7OA7 - chain A; structure by X-ray diffraction, 1.45 A resolution.

# Chain A
Protein: PilC minor pilin
Source organism: Streptococcus sanguinis
UniProtKB: A0A0B7GRV8 (A0A0B7GRV8_STRSA); residues 9-373 here correspond to UniProt positions 122-486 (UniProt number = residue number + 113)
Amino-acid sequence (373 residues; numbered 1 to 373; the number before each row is that of its first residue):
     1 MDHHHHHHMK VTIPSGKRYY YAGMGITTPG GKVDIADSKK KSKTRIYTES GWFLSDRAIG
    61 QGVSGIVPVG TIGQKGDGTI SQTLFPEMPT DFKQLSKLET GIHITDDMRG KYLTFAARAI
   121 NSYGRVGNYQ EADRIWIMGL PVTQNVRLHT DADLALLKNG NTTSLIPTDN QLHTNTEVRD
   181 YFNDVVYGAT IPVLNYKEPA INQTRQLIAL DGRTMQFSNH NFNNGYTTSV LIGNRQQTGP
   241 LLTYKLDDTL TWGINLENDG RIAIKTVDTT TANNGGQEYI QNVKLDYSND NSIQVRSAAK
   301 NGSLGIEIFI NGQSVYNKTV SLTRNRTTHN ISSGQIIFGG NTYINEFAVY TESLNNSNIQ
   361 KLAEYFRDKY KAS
Unresolved in the structure: 1, 36-45, 62-63, 76-79, 271-274, 325-326
Sequence notes: initiating methionine (1); expression tag (2-8)
Modified / non-standard residues: Mse1 (selenomethionine); Mse9, Mse24, Mse88, Mse108, Mse138, Mse215 (selenomethionine; parent Met)
Bound ions: Ca2+ near His7 (its only coordinating residue here); Na+ site 1 near Asp151 (its only coordinating residue here); Na+ site 2 near Ser373 (its only coordinating residue here)

# Overview
Chain A is PilC minor pilin (Streptococcus sanguinis); the structure, PilC minor pilin of Streptococcus
sanguinis 2908 type IV pili, was determined by X-ray diffraction, deposited together with 7OA8 and 7O5Y.
